PDB entry 4HNI | X-ray diffraction, 2.74 A resolution | chain A

[Chain A]
Molecule: Casein kinase I isoform epsilon
Source organism: Homo sapiens
Notes: EC 2.7.11.1
UniProt: P49674 (KC1E_HUMAN); residues 1-294 here = UniProt positions 1-294
Sequence (296 residues; each row starts with the number of its first residue; numbers below 1 keep their minus sign (Gly-1 is residue -1)):
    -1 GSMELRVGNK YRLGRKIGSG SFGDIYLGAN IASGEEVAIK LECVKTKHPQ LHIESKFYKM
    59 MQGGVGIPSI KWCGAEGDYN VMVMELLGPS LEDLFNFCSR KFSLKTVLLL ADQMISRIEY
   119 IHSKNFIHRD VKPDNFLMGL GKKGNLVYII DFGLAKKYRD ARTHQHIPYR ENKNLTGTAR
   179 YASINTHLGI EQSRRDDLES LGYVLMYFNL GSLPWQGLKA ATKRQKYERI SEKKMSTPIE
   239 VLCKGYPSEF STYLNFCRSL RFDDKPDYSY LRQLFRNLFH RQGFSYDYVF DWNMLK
Unresolved in the structure: -1 to 2, 43-49, 294
Sequence notes: expression tag (-1 to 0)
Residues lining bound ligands: 16W (3-[(3-chlorophenoxy)methyl]-1-(tetrahydro-2H-pyran-4-yl)-1H-pyrazolo[3,4-d]pyrimidin-4-amine): Ile15, Gly16, Ile23, Ala36, Ile37, Lys38, Tyr56, Met80, Val81, Met82, Glu83, Leu84, Leu85, Gly86, Leu135, Asp149, Phe150

[Overview]
Bound to chain A: compound 16W.
Chain A is Casein kinase I isoform epsilon (Homo sapiens); the structure, crystal structure of ck1e in complex
with PF4800567, was determined by X-ray diffraction (same publication as 4HNF and 4HOK).
